1Y1W - chains A and F of the 15 polymer chains in the assembly; structure by X-ray diffraction, 4.00 A resolution.

== Chain A ==
Molecule: DNA-directed RNA polymerase II largest subunit
Source organism: Saccharomyces cerevisiae
Notes: EC 2.7.7.6
UniProtKB: P04050 (RPB1_YEAST); numbering as in UniProt (aligned over 1-1733)
Chain sequence (1733 residues; each row starts with the number of its first residue):
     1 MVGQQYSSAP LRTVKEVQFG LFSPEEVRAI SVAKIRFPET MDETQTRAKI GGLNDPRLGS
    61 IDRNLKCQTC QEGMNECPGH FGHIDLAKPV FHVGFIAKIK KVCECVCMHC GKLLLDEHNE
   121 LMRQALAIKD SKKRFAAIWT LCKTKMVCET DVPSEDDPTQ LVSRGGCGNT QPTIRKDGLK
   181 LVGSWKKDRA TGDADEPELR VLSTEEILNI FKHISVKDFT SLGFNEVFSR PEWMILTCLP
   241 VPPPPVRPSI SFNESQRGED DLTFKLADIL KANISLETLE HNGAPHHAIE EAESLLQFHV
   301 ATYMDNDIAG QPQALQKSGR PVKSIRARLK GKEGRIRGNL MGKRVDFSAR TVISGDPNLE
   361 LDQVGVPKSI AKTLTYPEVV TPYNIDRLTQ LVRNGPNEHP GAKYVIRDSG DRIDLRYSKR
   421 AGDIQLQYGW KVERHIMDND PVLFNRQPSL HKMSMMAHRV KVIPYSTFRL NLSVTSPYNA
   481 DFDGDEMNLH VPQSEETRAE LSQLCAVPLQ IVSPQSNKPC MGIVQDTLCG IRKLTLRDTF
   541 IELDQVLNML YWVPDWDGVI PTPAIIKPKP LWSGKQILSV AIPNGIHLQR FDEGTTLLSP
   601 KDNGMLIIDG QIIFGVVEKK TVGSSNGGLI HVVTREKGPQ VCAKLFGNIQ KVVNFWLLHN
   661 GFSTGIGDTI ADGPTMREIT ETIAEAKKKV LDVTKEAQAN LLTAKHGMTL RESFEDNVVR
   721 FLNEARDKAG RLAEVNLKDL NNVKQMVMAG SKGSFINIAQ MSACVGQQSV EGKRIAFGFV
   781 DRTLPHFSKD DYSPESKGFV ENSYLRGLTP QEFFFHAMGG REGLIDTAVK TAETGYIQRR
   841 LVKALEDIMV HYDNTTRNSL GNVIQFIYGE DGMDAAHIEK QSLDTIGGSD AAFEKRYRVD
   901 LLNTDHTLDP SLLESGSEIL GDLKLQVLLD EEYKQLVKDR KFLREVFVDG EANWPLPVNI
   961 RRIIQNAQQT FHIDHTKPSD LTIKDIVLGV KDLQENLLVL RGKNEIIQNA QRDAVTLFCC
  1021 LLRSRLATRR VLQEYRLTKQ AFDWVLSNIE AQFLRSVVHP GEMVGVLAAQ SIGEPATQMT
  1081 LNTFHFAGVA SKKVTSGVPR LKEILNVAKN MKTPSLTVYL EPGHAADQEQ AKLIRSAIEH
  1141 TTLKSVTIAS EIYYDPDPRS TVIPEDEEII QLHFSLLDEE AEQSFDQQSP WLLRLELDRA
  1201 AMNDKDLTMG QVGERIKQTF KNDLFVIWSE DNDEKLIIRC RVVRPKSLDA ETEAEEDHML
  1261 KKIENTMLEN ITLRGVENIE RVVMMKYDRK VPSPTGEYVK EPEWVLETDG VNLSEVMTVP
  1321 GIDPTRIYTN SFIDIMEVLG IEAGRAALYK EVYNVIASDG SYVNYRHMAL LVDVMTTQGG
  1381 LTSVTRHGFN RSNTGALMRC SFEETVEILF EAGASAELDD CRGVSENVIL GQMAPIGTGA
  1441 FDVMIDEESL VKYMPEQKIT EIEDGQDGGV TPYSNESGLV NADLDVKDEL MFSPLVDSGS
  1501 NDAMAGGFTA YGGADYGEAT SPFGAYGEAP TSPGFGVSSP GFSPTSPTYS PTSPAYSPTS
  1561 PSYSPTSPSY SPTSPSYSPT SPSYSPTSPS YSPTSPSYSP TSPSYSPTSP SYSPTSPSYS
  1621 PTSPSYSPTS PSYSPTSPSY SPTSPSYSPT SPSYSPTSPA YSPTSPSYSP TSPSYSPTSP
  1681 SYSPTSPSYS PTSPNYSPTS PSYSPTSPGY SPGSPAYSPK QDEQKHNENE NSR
Disordered / not traced: 1, 187-194, 1082-1091, 1177-1186, 1244-1253, 1456-1733
Bound ions: Zn2+ site 1: Cys67, Cys70, Cys77, His80; Zn2+ site 2: Cys110, Cys167; Mg2+: Asp481 (shared with 1 residue of chain P)
UniProt features mapped onto this chain:
  - region: Pro248 to Asp260 (Lid loop), Asn306 to Lys323 (Rudder loop), Pro810 to Glu822 (Bridging helix)
  - binding site (Zn(2+)): Cys67, Cys70, Cys77, His80, Cys107, Cys110, Cys148, Cys167
  - binding site (Mg(2+)): Asp481, Asp483, Asp485
  - modified residue: Thr1471 (Phosphothreonine)
  - cross-link (Glycyl lysine isopeptide (Lys-Gly)): Lys695 (interchain with G-Cter in ubiquitin), Lys1246 (interchain with G-Cter in ubiquitin), Lys1350 (interchain with G-Cter in ubiquitin)
  - natural variant: Ser1653 to Pro1659 (deletion: In strain: A364A)
  - mutagenesis: Lys1246 (K1246R: Impairs ubiquitination during transcription stress)
From the paper describing this entry:
  - binding site for the 19-nt DNA strand: Lys330, Arg337
  - binding site for the 10-nt RNA strand: Phe252
  - specificity-determining residues: Asn479 (proposed by the authors, not directly observed)

== Chain F ==
Molecule: DNA-directed RNA polymerases I, II, and III 23 kDa polypeptide
Source organism: Saccharomyces cerevisiae
Notes: EC 2.7.7.6
UniProtKB: P20435 (RPB6_YEAST); residue numbers follow UniProt; this construct covers 1-155
Chain sequence (155 residues; each row starts with the number of its first residue):
     1 MSDYEEAFND GNENFEDFDV EHFSDEETYE EKPQFKDGET TDANGKTIVT GGNGPEDFQQ
    61 HEQIRRKTLK EKAIPKDQRA TTPYMTKYER ARILGTRALQ ISMNAPVFVD LEGETDPLRI
   121 AMKELAEKKI PLVIRRYLPD GSFEDWSVEE LIVDL
Disordered / not traced: 1-71
UniProt features mapped onto this chain:
  - region: Leu111 to Leu132 (Leucine-zipper)
  - modified residue: Ser24 (Phosphoserine)

== How chain A and chain F interact ==
Pairs across the interface (67):
  Val379(A) - Ser102(F)
  Thr381(A) - Ser102(F)
  Thr381(A) - Asn104(F)  hydrogen bond
  Pro382(A) - Asn104(F)
  Tyr383(A) - Val107(F)
  Tyr383(A) - Thr115(F)
  Glu495(A) - Ala98(F)
  Glu495(A) - Leu99(F)
  Glu495(A) - Pro117(F)
  Glu496(A) - Gly95(F)
  Glu496(A) - Thr96(F)
  Glu496(A) - Leu99(F)
  Ala499(A) - Gly95(F)
  Gln503(A) - Arg90(F)
  Leu504(A) - Tyr88(F)  hydrophobic
  Leu504(A) - Ala91(F)  hydrophobic
  Tyr852(A) - Thr81(F)
  Tyr852(A) - Thr86(F)
  Tyr852(A) - Glu89(F)  hydrogen bond
  Tyr852(A) - Arg136(F)
  Tyr852(A) - Tyr137(F)
  Asp853(A) - Leu138(F)
  Asp853(A) - Pro139(F)
  Arg857(A) - Pro139(F)
  Asp874(A) - Lys87(F)  salt bridge
  Arg1001(A) - Ala80(F)
  Arg1001(A) - Thr81(F)
  Arg1001(A) - Pro83(F)
  Leu1054(A) - Tyr84(F)
  Arg1055(A) - Asp154(F)  salt bridge
  Arg1055(A) - Leu155(F)
  His1059(A) - Met85(F)
  His1059(A) - Thr86(F)
  His1059(A) - Lys87(F)  hydrogen bond (side chain-backbone)
  Glu1062(A) - Lys87(F)  salt bridge
  Glu1062(A) - Tyr88(F)  hydrogen bond
  Gly1437(A) - Tyr88(F)
  Thr1438(A) - Tyr88(F)
  Thr1438(A) - Arg92(F)  hydrogen bond (backbone-side chain)
  Gly1439(A) - Arg92(F)
  Phe1441(A) - Tyr88(F)
  Phe1441(A) - Glu89(F)
  Phe1441(A) - Arg92(F)  hydrogen bond (backbone-side chain)
  Phe1441(A) - Ile134(F)  hydrophobic
  Phe1441(A) - Arg135(F)
  Asp1442(A) - Val133(F)
  Asp1442(A) - Ile134(F)
  Asp1442(A) - Arg135(F)  hydrogen bond (backbone-backbone)
  Asp1442(A) - Tyr137(F)
  Val1443(A) - Arg92(F)
  Val1443(A) - Leu132(F)  hydrophobic
  Val1443(A) - Val133(F)
  Met1444(A) - Pro131(F)
  Met1444(A) - Leu132(F)
  Met1444(A) - Val133(F)  hydrogen bond (backbone-backbone)
  Met1444(A) - Arg135(F)
  Ile1445(A) - Pro131(F)
  Asp1446(A) - Pro131(F)  hydrogen bond (backbone-backbone)
  Asp1446(A) - Val133(F)
  Leu1450(A) - Phe108(F)  hydrophobic
  Leu1450(A) - Pro131(F)  hydrophobic
  Tyr1453(A) - Phe108(F)
  Tyr1453(A) - Lys128(F)  hydrogen bond (side chain-backbone)
  Tyr1453(A) - Lys129(F)
  Tyr1453(A) - Ile130(F)
  Tyr1453(A) - Pro131(F)
  Tyr1453(A) - Glu149(F)  hydrogen bond
Also at the interface, not in a pair above, chain A (41 interface residues in all): Val380, Tyr428, Gly429, Ser502, His851, Asn854, Pro1060, Gly1061, Arg1422, Met1433, Ala1440, Ser1449
Also at the interface, not in a pair above, chain F (45 interface residues in all): Thr82, Leu94, Ile101, Leu111, Asp116, Leu118, Ile120, Asp145

== Overview ==
41 residues of chain A face 45 of chain F across their interface, with 11 hydrogen bonds and 3 salt bridges.
Polar pairs include Asp874(A)-Lys87(F), Arg1055(A)-Asp154(F) and Glu1062(A)-Lys87(F). From the paper: a
binding site for the 19-nt DNA strand at Lys330(A) and Arg337(A); a binding site for the 10-nt RNA strand at
Phe252(A).
Here chain A is DNA-directed RNA polymerase II largest subunit and chain F is DNA-directed RNA polymerases I,
II, and III 23 kDa polypeptide, both from Saccharomyces cerevisiae. Entry 1Y1W (Complete RNA Polymerase II
elongation complex) was determined by X-ray diffraction together with 1Y77, 1Y1V and 1Y1Y from the same study.
